Entry 1FFX (X-ray diffraction, 3.95 A resolution); this record covers chains A and E of the 5 polymer chains in the assembly.

Chain A:
Name: Protein (tubulin)
Organism: Bos taurus
Reference sequence: P02550 (TBA_PIG); numbering as in UniProt (aligned over 1-451)
Chain sequence (451 residues; each row starts with the number of its first residue):
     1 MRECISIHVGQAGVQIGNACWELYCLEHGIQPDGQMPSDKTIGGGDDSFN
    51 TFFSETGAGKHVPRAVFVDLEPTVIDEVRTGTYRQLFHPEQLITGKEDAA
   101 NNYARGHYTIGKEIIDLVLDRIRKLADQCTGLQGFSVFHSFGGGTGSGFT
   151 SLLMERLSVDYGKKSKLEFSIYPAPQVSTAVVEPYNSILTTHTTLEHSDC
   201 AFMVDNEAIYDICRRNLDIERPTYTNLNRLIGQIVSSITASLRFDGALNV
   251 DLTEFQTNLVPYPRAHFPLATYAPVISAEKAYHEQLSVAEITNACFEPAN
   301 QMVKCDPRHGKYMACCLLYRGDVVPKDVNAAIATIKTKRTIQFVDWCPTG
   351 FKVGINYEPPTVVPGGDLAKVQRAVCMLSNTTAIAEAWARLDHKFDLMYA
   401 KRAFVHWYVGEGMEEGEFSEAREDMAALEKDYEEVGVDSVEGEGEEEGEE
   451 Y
Not modelled in the structure: 48-64, 441-451
Residues lining bound ligands: GTP (guanosine-5'-triphosphate): G10, Q11, A12, Q15, I16, D69, L70, E71, A99, N101, S140, G143, G144, T145, G146, S147, I171, P173, S178, N206, Y210, Y224, N228, I231

Chain E:
Name: Protein (STATHMIN-like domain of RB3)
Organism: Rattus norvegicus
Chain sequence (91 residues; numbered 1 to 91; the number before each row is that of its first residue; X marks 91 residues of unknown identity (built as UNK)):
     1 XXXXXXXXXXXXXXXXXXXXXXXXXXXXXXXXXXXXXXXXXXXXXXXXXX
    51 XXXXXXXXXXXXXXXXXXXXXXXXXXXXXXXXXXXXXXXXX

How chain A and chain E interact:
Chain A side of the interface, 5 residues: Y108, K112, E155, V159, M413
From the paper, about this interface:
  - interface residues, chain A: Y108(A), V409(A)

Overview:
No residue of chain A is in contact with chain E. Ligands of chain A: GTP. From the paper: interface residues
Y108(A) and V409(A).
Here chain A is Protein (tubulin) (Bos taurus) and chain E is Protein (STATHMIN-like domain of RB3) (Rattus
norvegicus). Entry 1FFX (Tubulin:stathmin-like domain complex) was determined by X-ray diffraction.
